PDB entry 8RED | electron microscopy, 3.90 A resolution | chains R and C of the 9 polymer chains in the assembly

[Chain R]
Molecule: 8-nt RNA strand
Source organism: Klebsiella oxytoca
Sequence (8 nucleotides; numbered -1 to 6; the number before each row is that of its first residue; numbers below 1 keep their minus sign (G-1 is residue -1)):
    -1 GCCGCGAU
Ion coordination: Mg2+: U6 (shared with 2 residues of chain D)

[Chain C]
Name: DNA-directed RNA polymerase subunit beta
Source organism: Escherichia coli K-12
Reference sequence: P0A8V2 (RPOB_ECOLI); numbering as in UniProt (aligned over 1-1341)
Amino-acid sequence (1341 residues; each row starts with the number of its first residue):
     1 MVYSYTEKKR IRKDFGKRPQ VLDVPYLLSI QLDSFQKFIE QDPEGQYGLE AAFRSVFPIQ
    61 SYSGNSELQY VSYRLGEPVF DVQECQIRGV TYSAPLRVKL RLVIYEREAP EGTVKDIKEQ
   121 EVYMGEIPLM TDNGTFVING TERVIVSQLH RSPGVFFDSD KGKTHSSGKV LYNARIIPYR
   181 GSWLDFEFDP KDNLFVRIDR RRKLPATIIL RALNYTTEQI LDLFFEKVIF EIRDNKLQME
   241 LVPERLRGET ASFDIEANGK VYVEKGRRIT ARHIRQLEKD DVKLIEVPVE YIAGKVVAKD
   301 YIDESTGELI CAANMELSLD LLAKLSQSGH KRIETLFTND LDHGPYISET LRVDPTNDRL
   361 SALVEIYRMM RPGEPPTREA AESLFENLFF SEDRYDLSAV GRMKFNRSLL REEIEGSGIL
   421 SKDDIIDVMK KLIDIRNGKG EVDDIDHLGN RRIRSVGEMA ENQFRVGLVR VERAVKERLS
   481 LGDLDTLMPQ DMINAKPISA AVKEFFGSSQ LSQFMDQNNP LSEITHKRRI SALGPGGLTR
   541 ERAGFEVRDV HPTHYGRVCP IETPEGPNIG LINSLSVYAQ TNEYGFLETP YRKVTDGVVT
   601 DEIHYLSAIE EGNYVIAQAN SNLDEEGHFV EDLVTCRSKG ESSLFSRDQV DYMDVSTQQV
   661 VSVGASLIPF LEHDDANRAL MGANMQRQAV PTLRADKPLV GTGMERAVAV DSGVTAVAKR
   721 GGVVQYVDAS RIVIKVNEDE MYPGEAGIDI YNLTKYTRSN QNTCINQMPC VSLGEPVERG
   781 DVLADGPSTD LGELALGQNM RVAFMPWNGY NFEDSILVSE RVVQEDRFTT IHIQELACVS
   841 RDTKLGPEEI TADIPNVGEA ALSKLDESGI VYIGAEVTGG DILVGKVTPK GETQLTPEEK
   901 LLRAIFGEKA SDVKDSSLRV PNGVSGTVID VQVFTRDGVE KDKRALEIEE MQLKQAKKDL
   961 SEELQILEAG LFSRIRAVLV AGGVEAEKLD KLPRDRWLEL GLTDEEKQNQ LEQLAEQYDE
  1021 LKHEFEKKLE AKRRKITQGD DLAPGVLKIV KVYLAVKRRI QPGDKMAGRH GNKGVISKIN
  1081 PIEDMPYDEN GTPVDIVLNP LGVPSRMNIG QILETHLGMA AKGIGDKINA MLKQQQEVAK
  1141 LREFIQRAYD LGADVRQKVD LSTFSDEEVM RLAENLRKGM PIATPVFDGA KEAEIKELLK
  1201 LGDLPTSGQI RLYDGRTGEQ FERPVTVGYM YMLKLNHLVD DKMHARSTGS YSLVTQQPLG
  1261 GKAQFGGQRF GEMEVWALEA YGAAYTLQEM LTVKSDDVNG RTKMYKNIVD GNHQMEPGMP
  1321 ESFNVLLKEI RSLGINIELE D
Swiss-Prot annotation at these positions:
  - modified residue (N6-acetyllysine): Lys1022, Lys1200
  - mutagenesis: Ile561 (I561S: Resistant to antibiotics salinamide A and B), Ile569 (I569S: Resistant to antibiotics salinamide A and B), Ala665 (A665E: Resistant to antibiotics salinamide A and B), Asp675 (D675A/G: Resistant to antibiotics salinamide A and B), Asn677 (N677H/K: Resistant to antibiotics salinamide A and B), Leu680 (L680M: Resistant to antibiotics salinamide A and B), Glu813 (E813K: Disrupts the enzyme's active center)

[Chain R / chain C interface]
Residue-residue contacts - 10 pairs, chain R then chain C:
  G2(R) - Gln513(C)  sugar contact
  G2(R) - Arg540(C)  salt bridge to the phosphate
  C3(R) - Asn568(C)  hydrogen bond to the phosphate
  G4(R) - Pro564(C)  phosphate contact
  G4(R) - Gln688(C)  phosphate contact
  G4(R) - His1237(C)  sugar contact
  A5(R) - Glu565(C)  phosphate contact
  A5(R) - Gln688(C)  phosphate contact
  A5(R) - His1237(C)  sugar contact
  U6(R) - Lys1073(C)  salt bridge to the phosphate
Other interface residues (no listed pair), chain R (6 interface residues in all): C1
Other interface residues (no listed pair), chain C (13 interface residues in all): Gln510, Leu533, Ile572, Arg687, Lys1065

[Overview]
6 residues of chain R face 13 of chain C across their interface; the contacts include 1 hydrogen bond and 2
salt bridges. Polar contacts include C3(R)-Asn568(C), G2(R)-Arg540(C) and U6(R)-Lys1073(C). Curated annotation
(UniProt) lists 7 mutagenesis sites on chain C.
Chain R is an 8-nt RNA strand (Klebsiella oxytoca) and chain C is DNA-directed RNA polymerase subunit beta
(Escherichia coli K-12); the structure, Cryo-EM structure of bacterial RNA polymerase-sigma54 initial
transcribing complex - 8nt complex, was determined by electron microscopy together with 8RE4, 8REA, 8REB, 8REC
and 8REE from the same study.
